Entry 5HPM (X-ray diffraction, 2.67 A resolution); this record covers chains A and E of the 3 polymer chains in the assembly.

Chain A:
Molecule: Cetuximab Fab light chain
Source organism: Mus MUSCULUS, homo sapiens
Notes: antibody fragment or engineered binder
Chain sequence (213 residues; row label = number of the first residue in the row):
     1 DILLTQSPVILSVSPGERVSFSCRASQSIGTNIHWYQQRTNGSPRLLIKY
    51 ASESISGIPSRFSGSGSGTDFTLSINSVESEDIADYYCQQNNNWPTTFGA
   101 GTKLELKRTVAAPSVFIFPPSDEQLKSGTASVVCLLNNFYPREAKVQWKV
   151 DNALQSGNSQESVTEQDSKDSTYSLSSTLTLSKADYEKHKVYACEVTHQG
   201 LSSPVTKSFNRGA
Cystine bridges: Cys-23/Cys-88, Cys-134/Cys-194

Chain E:
Molecule: N-ACETYL-L-CYSTEINE, Cyclic amidated, acetylated linked meditope
Chain sequence (12 residues; row label = number of the first residue in the row; numbering starts at 0):
     0 XCQFDLSTRRLK
Modified residues: ACE (acetyl group) at position 0
Covalently attached groups: 2-amino-3-mercapto-propionamide (CY3) linked to Cys-1
Residues lining bound ligands: 2-amino-3-mercapto-propionamide (CY3): ACE_0, Leu-10, Lys-11

Interface between chain A and chain E:
Pairs across the interface - 21 pairs, chain A then chain E:
  Val-9(A) with Cys-1(E), hydrophobic
  Gln-38(A) with Phe-3(E); Arg-8(E); Arg-9(E)
  Arg-39(A) with Arg-9(E)
  Thr-40(A) with Thr-7(E); Arg-9(E), hydrogen bond
  Asn-41(A) with Ser-6(E), hydrogen bond (side chain-backbone); Thr-7(E), hydrogen bond (backbone-backbone); Arg-8(E)
  Gly-42(A) with Arg-8(E)
  Ser-43(A) with Arg-8(E)
  Ala-84(A) with Arg-9(E), hydrogen bond (backbone-side chain)
  Asp-85(A) with Arg-9(E), salt bridge; Leu-10(E), hydrogen bond (side chain-backbone)
  Tyr-87(A) with Leu-10(E)
  Ala-100(A) with Leu-10(E)
  Gly-101(A) with Leu-10(E)
  Lys-103(A) with Arg-9(E); Leu-10(E), hydrogen bond (side chain-backbone)
  Glu-165(A) with Thr-7(E)
Interface residues without a listed pair, chain A (17 interface residues in all): Ile-10, Ile-83, Thr-102
Interface residues without a listed pair, chain E (8 interface residues in all): Lys-11
Interface features reported in the paper:
  - interface residues, chain A: Val-9(A), Ile-10(A)

Summary:
Chain A and chain E form an interface of 17 and 8 residues respectively; the contacts include 6 hydrogen bonds
and 1 salt bridge. Polar pairs include Asp-85(A)/Arg-9(E), Thr-40(A)/Arg-9(E) and Asn-41(A)/Ser-6(E). Chain E
binds 2-amino-3-mercapto-propionamide. The paper reports interface residues Val-9(A) and Ile-10(A).
Here chain A is Cetuximab Fab light chain (Mus MUSCULUS, homo sapiens) and chain E is N-ACETYL-L-CYSTEINE,
Cyclic amidated, acetylated linked meditope. Entry 5HPM (Cetuximab Fab in complex with cyclic linked meditope)
was determined by X-ray diffraction together with 5ESQ, 5HYQ, 5ICX, 5ICY, 5ICZ, 5ID0 and 5ID1 from the same
study.
